PDB entry 4ERE | X-ray diffraction, 1.80 A resolution | chain A

== Chain A ==
Name: E3 ubiquitin-protein ligase Mdm2
From: Homo sapiens
Notes: EC 6.3.2.-
UniProt: Q00987 (MDM2_HUMAN); numbering as in UniProt (aligned over 17-111)
Chain sequence (96 residues; row label = number of the first residue in the row):
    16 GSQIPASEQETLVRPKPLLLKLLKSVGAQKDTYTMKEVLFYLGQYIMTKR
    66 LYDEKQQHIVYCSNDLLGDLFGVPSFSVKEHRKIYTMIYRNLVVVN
Unresolved in the structure: 16-21, 68-72
Construct notes: expression tag (16)
Small-molecule neighbours: 0R2 ([(3R,5R,6S)-1-[(2S)-1-tert-butoxy-1-oxobutan-2-yl]-5-(3-chlorophenyl)-6-(4-chlorophenyl)-2-oxopiperidin-3-yl]acetic acid): Gln24, Leu54, Phe55, Leu57, Gly58, Gln59, Ile61, Met62, Tyr67, Phe86, Phe91, Val93, Lys94, His96, Ile99, Tyr100
Curated features (UniProtKB/Swiss-Prot):
  - mutagenesis: Gly58 (G58A: No effect on its ability to induce apoptosis)

== Overview ==
Bound to chain A: compound 0R2. Curated annotation (UniProt) lists one mutagenesis site.
Chain A is E3 ubiquitin-protein ligase Mdm2 (Homo sapiens); the structure, crystal structure of MDM2 (17-111)
in complex with compound 23, was determined by X-ray diffraction (same publication as 4ERF).
